Entry 3LZ0 (X-ray diffraction, 2.50 A resolution); this record covers chains H and J of the 10 polymer chains in the assembly.

# Chain H
Name: Histone H2B 1.1
Source organism: Xenopus laevis
Reference sequence: P02281 (H2B11_XENLA); residues -2 to 122 here correspond to UniProt positions 2-126 (UniProt number = residue number + 4)
Sequence (125 residues; each row starts with the number of its first residue; numbers below 1 keep their minus sign (Pro-2 is residue -2)):
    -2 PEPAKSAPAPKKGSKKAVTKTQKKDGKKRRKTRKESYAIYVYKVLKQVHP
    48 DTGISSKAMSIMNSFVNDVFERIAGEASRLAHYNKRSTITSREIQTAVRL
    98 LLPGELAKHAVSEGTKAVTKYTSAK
Unresolved in the structure: -2 to 28, 122
UniProt features mapped onto this chain:
  - modified residue: Lys2 (N6-acetyllysine), Lys9 (N6-acetyllysine), Ser11 (Phosphoserine), Lys12 (N6-acetyllysine), Lys17 (N6-acetyllysine)
  - glycosylation: Ser109 (O-linked (GlcNAc) serine)
  - cross-link: Lys117 (Glycyl lysine isopeptide (Lys-Gly) (interchain with G-Cter in ubiquitin))

# Chain J
Molecule: 145-nt DNA strand
Sequence (145 nucleotides; each row starts with the number of its first residue; numbers below 1 keep their minus sign (DA-72 is residue -72)):
   -72 ATCGATGTATATATCTGACACGTGCCTGGAGACTAGGGAGTAATCCCCTT
   -22 GGCGGTTAAAACGCGGGGGACAGCGCGTACGTGCGTTTAAGCGGTGCTAG
    28 AGCTGTCTACGACCAATTGAGCGGCCTCGGCACCGGGATTCTGAT
Ion coordination: Mn2+ site 1 near DA-72 (its only coordinating residue here); Mn2+ site 2 near DG27 (its only coordinating residue here); Mn2+ site 3 near DG38 (its only coordinating residue here)

# Chain H / chain J interface
Residue-residue contacts (14):
  Thr29(H) - DC30(J)  phosphate contact
  Glu32(H) - DG-45(J)  sugar contact
  Tyr39(H) - DC-54(J)  phosphate contact
  Tyr39(H) - DA-53(J)  hydrogen bond to the phosphate
  Gly50(H) - DA-53(J)  phosphate contact
  Ile51(H) - DC-54(J)  sugar contact
  Ile51(H) - DA-53(J)  hydrogen bond to the phosphate
  Ser52(H) - DC-54(J)  phosphate contact
  Ser53(H) - DC-54(J)  hydrogen bond to the phosphate
  Arg83(H) - DA-34(J)  salt bridge to the phosphate
  Arg83(H) - DG-33(J)  salt bridge to the phosphate
  Ser84(H) - DG-35(J)  sugar contact
  Ser84(H) - DA-34(J)  hydrogen bond to the phosphate
  Thr85(H) - DA-34(J)  hydrogen bond to the phosphate
Other interface residues (no listed pair), chain H (11 interface residues in all): Arg30
Other interface residues (no listed pair), chain J (8 interface residues in all): DT-46

# In short
11 residues of chain H and 8 residues of chain J are in contact; the contacts include 5 hydrogen bonds and 2
salt bridges. Among the polar pairs are Tyr39(H)-DA-53(J), Ile51(H)-DA-53(J) and Ser53(H)-DC-54(J).
Chain H is Histone H2B 1.1 (Xenopus laevis) and chain J is a 145-nt DNA strand; the structure, Crystal
Structure of Nucleosome Core Particle Composed of the Widom 601 DNA Sequence (orientation 1), was determined
by X-ray diffraction (same publication as 3LZ1).
